5Y3E - chain A; structure by X-ray diffraction, 1.65 A resolution.

[Chain A]
Protein: Replicase polyprotein 1a
Source organism: Human SARS coronavirus
Notes: EC 3.4.19.12, 3.4.22.69
UniProtKB: P0C6U8 (R1A_CVHSA); residues 2-315 here correspond to UniProt positions 1541-1854 (UniProt number = residue number + 1539)
Chain sequence (323 residues; each row starts with the number of its first residue):
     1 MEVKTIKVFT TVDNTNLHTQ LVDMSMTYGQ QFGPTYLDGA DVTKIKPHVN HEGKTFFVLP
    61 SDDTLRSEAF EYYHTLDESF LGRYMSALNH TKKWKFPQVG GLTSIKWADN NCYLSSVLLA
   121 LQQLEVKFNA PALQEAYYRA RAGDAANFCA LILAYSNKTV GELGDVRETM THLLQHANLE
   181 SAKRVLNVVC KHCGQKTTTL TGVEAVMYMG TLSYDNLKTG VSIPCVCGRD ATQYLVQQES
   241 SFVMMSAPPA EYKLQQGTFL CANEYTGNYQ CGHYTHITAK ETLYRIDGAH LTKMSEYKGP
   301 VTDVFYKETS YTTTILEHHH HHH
Disordered / not traced: 318-323
Construct notes: initiating methionine (1); expression tag (316-323)
UniProt features mapped onto this chain:
  - zinc finger: Cys-190 to Cys-227 (C4-type)
  - active site (For PL-PRO activity): Cys-112, His-273, Asp-287
  - binding site (Zn(2+)): Cys-190, Cys-193, Cys-225, Cys-227
Disulfide bonds: Cys-271 forms a disulfide with the same residue of a neighbouring copy of this chain
Ion coordination: Na+ site 1: Tyr-72, Ala-132; Na+ site 2: Ser-115, Ile-286; Na+ site 3: Ser-116, Asn-263; Zn2+: Cys-190, Cys-193, Cys-225, Cys-227; Na+ site 4: Val-206, Met-244; Na+ site 5: Lys-218, Leu-235, Tyr-311, Thr-313
From the paper describing this entry:
  - catalytic residues: Cys-112, His-273, Asp-287 (citing earlier work)
  - mutagenesis - C271A (4.4-fold): decreased binding to disulfiram
  - mutagenesis - C271A (Tm change 6 degC): decreased stability in response to disulfiram

[Overview]
Tyr-72 and Ala-132 form the Na+ site 1. The Na+ site 2 is built by Ser-115 and Ile-286. UniProt lists 3
active-site residues and 4 Zn2+-binding residues. From the paper: catalytic residues Cys-112, His-273 and
Asp-287; C271A reduces binding to disulfiram.
Chain A is Replicase polyprotein 1a (Human SARS coronavirus); the structure, Crystal structure of SARS
coronavirus papain-like protease in complex with glycerol, was determined by X-ray diffraction, deposited
together with 5Y3Q.
